1UD4 - chain A; structure by X-ray diffraction, 2.15 A resolution.

[Chain A]
Molecule: amylase
From: Bacillus sp. KSM-K38
Notes: EC 3.2.1.1
UniProt: Q93I48 (Q93I48_9BACI); residues 1-480 here correspond to UniProt positions 22-501 (UniProt number = residue number + 21)
Sequence (480 residues; row label = number of the first residue in the row):
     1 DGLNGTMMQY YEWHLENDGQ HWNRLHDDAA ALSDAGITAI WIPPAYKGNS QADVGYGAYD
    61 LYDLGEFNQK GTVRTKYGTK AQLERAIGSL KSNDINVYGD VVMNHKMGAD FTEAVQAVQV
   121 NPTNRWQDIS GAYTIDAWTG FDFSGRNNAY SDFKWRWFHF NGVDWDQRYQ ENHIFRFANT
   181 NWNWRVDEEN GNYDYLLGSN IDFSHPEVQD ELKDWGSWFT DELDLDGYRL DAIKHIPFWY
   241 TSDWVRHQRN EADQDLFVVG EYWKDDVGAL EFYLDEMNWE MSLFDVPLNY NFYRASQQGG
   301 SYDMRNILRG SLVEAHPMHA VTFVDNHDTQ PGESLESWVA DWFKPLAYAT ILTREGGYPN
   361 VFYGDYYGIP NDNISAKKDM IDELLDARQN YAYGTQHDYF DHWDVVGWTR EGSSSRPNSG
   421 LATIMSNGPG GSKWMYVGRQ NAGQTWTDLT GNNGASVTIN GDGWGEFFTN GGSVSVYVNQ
Ion coordination: Na+ site 1: Asn104, Asp194, Asn200, His235; Na+ site 2: Asn289, Val324, Asp325, Ser337; Na+ site 3: Gly300, Tyr302, Trp403, Asp404, Asn427

[Overview]
Asn104, Asp194, Asn200 and His235 coordinate Na+ site 1. Asn289, Val324, Asp325 and Ser337 form the Na+ site
2.
Chain A is amylase (Bacillus sp. KSM-K38); the structure, Crystal structure of calcium free alpha amylase from
Bacillus sp. strain KSM-K38 (AmyK38, in calcium containing ..., was determined by X-ray diffraction together
with 1UD2, 1UD3, 1UD5, 1UD6 and 1UD8 from the same study.
